Entry 7CVO (X-ray diffraction, 2.60 A resolution); this record covers chains B and E of the 4 polymer chains in the assembly.

Chain B:
Protein: Nuclear transcription factor Y subunit B-3
From: Arabidopsis thaliana
UniProtKB: O23310 (NFYB3_ARATH); residue numbers follow UniProt; this construct covers 18-120
Amino-acid sequence (103 residues; numbered 18 to 120; the number before each row is that of its first residue):
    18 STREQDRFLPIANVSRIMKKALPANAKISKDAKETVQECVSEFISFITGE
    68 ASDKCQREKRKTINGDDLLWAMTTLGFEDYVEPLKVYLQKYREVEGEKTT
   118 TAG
Disordered / not traced: 18-22, 111-120

Chain E:
Molecule: FT CORE2 DNA reverse strand
Sequence (25 nucleotides; each row starts with the number of its first residue):
     1 CGGAAATCATAACCACAATCTTTTT

Chain B / chain E interface:
Residue-residue contacts (14):
  Lys36(B) with DG2(E), salt bridge to the phosphate
  Lys44(B) with DC1(E), phosphate contact; DG2(E), phosphate contact
  Ile45(B) with DC1(E), phosphate contact; DG2(E), hydrogen bond to the phosphate
  Ser46(B) with DC1(E), phosphate contact
  Lys47(B) with DC1(E), base contact; DG2(E), salt bridge to the phosphate
  Lys50(B) with DG2(E), salt bridge to the phosphate
  Arg77(B) with DT21(E), phosphate contact
  Lys78(B) with DC20(E), phosphate contact; DT21(E), hydrogen bond to the phosphate
  Thr79(B) with DC20(E), hydrogen bond to the phosphate; DT21(E), hydrogen bond to the phosphate
Also at the interface, not in a pair above, chain B (10 interface residues in all): Lys76

Summary:
10 residues of chain B and 4 residues of chain E are in contact, with 4 hydrogen bonds and 3 salt bridges.
Polar contacts include Ile45(B)-DG2(E), Lys78(B)-DT21(E) and Thr79(B)-DC20(E).
Chain B is Nuclear transcription factor Y subunit B-3 (Arabidopsis thaliana) and chain E is FT CORE2 DNA
reverse strand; the structure, crystal structure of Arabidopsis CO CCT domain in complex with NF-YB3/YC4 and
FT CORE2 DNA, was determined by X-ray diffraction together with 7CVQ from the same study.
